5MMV - chains A and B; structure by X-ray diffraction, 2.15 A resolution.

Chain A:
Molecule: Caspase-1
Source organism: Homo sapiens
Notes: EC 3.4.22.36
Reference sequence: P29466 (CASP1_HUMAN); residue numbers follow UniProt; this construct covers 120-297
Amino-acid sequence (179 residues; numbered 119 to 297; the number before each row is that of its first residue):
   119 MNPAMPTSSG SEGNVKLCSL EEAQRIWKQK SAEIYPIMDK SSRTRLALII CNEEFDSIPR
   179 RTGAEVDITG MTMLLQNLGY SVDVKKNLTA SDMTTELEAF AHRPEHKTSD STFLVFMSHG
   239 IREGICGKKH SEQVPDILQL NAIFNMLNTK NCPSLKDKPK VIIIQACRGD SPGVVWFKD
Unresolved in the structure: 119-127, 146-148, 297
Covalent attachments: compound WE0 linked to Cys285
Construct notes: initiating methionine (119)
Small-molecule neighbours: WE0 ((3S)-3-[[(3S)-2-[(2S)-3-methyl-2-(naphthalen-2-ylcarbonylamino)butanoyl]-4-oxidanyl-2-azabicyclo[2.2.2]octan-3-yl]carbonylamino]-4-oxidanyl-butanoic acid): Arg179, Ser236, His237, Gly238, Gln283, Ala284, Asp288
UniProt features mapped onto this chain:
  - active site: His237, Cys285
  - cross-link: Lys134 (Glycyl lysine isopeptide (Lys-Gly) (interchain with G-Cter in ubiquitin))
  - mutagenesis: Cys285 (C285A/S: Loss of protease activity. Loss of SPHK2 cleavage and release in apoptotic cells), Trp294 (W294A: Mediates autoprocessing but is unable to interact with Gasdermin-D (GSDMD) and mediate its cleavage), Asp297 (D297N: In IDL(uncl); abolished cleavage in the interdomain region; when associated with 315-N-N-316)

Chain B:
Molecule: Caspase-1
Source organism: Homo sapiens
Notes: EC 3.4.22.36
Reference sequence: P29466 (CASP1_HUMAN); numbering as in UniProt (aligned over 317-404)
Amino-acid sequence (89 residues; numbered 316 to 404; the number before each row is that of its first residue):
   316 MAIKKAHIEK DFIAFCSSTP DNVSWRHPTM GSVFIGRLIE HMQEYACSCD VEEIFRKVRF
   376 SFEQPDGRAQ MPTTERVTLT RCFYLFPGH
Unresolved in the structure: 316-317
Construct notes: initiating methionine (316)
Small-molecule neighbours: WE0 ((3S)-3-[[(3S)-2-[(2S)-3-methyl-2-(naphthalen-2-ylcarbonylamino)butanoyl]-4-oxidanyl-2-azabicyclo[2.2.2]octan-3-yl]carbonylamino]-4-oxidanyl-butanoic acid): Val338, Ser339, Trp340, Arg341, His342, Pro343, Ser347, Val348, Arg383
UniProt features mapped onto this chain:
  - mutagenesis: Ile318 to Lys320 (Abolished ability to cleave IL18), Ile318 (I318N: Mediates autoprocessing but is unable to interact with Gasdermin-D (GSDMD) and mediate its cleavage), Lys320 (K320A: Abolishes cleavage of Gasdermin-D (GSDMD))

How chain A and chain B interact:
Residue-residue contacts - 124 pairs, chain A then chain B:
  Ser129(A) - Ile354(B)
  Gly131(A) - Gln358(B)
  Asn132(A) - Gln358(B)  hydrogen bond (backbone-side chain)
  Val133(A) - Gln358(B)
  Val133(A) - Ala361(B)  hydrophobic
  Val133(A) - Pro402(B)  hydrophobic
  Lys134(A) - Gln358(B)  hydrogen bond (backbone-backbone)
  Lys134(A) - Glu359(B)  salt bridge
  Lys134(A) - Cys362(B)
  Lys134(A) - Pro402(B)
  Leu135(A) - Pro402(B)
  Leu135(A) - Gly403(B)
  Cys136(A) - Cys362(B)  hydrogen bond (side chain-backbone)
  Cys136(A) - Pro402(B)  hydrogen bond (backbone-backbone)
  Cys136(A) - His404(B)
  Ser137(A) - His404(B)
  Leu138(A) - His404(B)
  Ala141(A) - Phe401(B)
  Ala141(A) - His404(B)
  Ile144(A) - Cys362(B)
  Ile144(A) - Tyr399(B)  hydrophobic
  Ala150(A) - Arg396(B)  hydrogen bond (backbone-side chain)
  Glu151(A) - Arg396(B)
  Glu151(A) - Cys397(B)  hydrogen bond (backbone-backbone)
  Ile152(A) - Arg396(B)  hydrogen bond (backbone-side chain)
  Ile152(A) - Cys397(B)
  Ile152(A) - Tyr399(B)  hydrophobic
  Tyr153(A) - Asp326(B)  hydrogen bond
  Tyr153(A) - Leu394(B)
  Tyr153(A) - Thr395(B)  hydrogen bond (side chain-backbone)
  Tyr153(A) - Arg396(B)
  Tyr153(A) - Cys397(B)  hydrogen bond (backbone-backbone)
  Tyr153(A) - Phe398(B)  hydrophobic
  Ile155(A) - Tyr399(B)
  Ile155(A) - Phe401(B)  hydrophobic
  Lys158(A) - Gly403(B)
  Lys158(A) - His404(B)  hydrogen bond (side chain-backbone)
  Arg161(A) - His404(B)  hydrogen bond (side chain-backbone)
  Arg179(A) - Arg341(B)
  Thr180(A) - Arg341(B)  hydrogen bond (backbone-side chain)
  Thr180(A) - His342(B)
  Thr180(A) - Pro343(B)
  Gly181(A) - Pro343(B)  hydrogen bond (backbone-backbone)
  Gly181(A) - Gly346(B)
  Val184(A) - Thr344(B)
  Val184(A) - Met345(B)
  Asp185(A) - Gly346(B)
  Asp185(A) - Ser347(B)  hydrogen bond
  Asp185(A) - Ile350(B)
  Gly188(A) - Ile354(B)
  Met189(A) - Ile350(B)  hydrophobic
  Met189(A) - Ile354(B)
  Leu192(A) - Met357(B)  hydrophobic
  Tyr198(A) - Phe398(B)
  Ser229(A) - Phe398(B)
  Arg240(A) - Pro335(B)
  Arg240(A) - Asp336(B)
  Asn259(A) - Arg391(B)  hydrogen bond
  Phe262(A) - Glu324(B)
  Phe262(A) - Phe327(B)
  Phe262(A) - Ala329(B)  hydrophobic
  Phe262(A) - Arg391(B)
  Leu265(A) - Phe327(B)
  Asn266(A) - Ile323(B)
  Asn266(A) - Phe327(B)
  Thr267(A) - His322(B)  hydrogen bond (side chain-backbone)
  Thr267(A) - Ile323(B)  hydrogen bond (backbone-backbone)
  Lys268(A) - Ile323(B)
  Lys274(A) - Ala321(B)
  Asp275(A) - Lys325(B)  salt bridge
  Asp275(A) - Asp326(B)  hydrogen bond (backbone-side chain)
  Lys276(A) - Asp326(B)
  Pro277(A) - Asp326(B)
  Pro277(A) - Leu394(B)  hydrophobic
  Pro277(A) - Phe398(B)  hydrophobic
  Lys278(A) - Lys325(B)  hydrogen bond (side chain-backbone)
  Lys278(A) - Asp326(B)  hydrogen bond (backbone-backbone)
  Lys278(A) - Phe327(B)
  Lys278(A) - Ile328(B)  hydrogen bond (backbone-backbone)
  Val279(A) - Ile328(B)
  Val279(A) - Phe370(B)  hydrophobic
  Val279(A) - Phe398(B)  hydrophobic
  Ile280(A) - Phe327(B)  hydrophobic
  Ile280(A) - Ile328(B)  hydrogen bond (backbone-backbone)
  Ile280(A) - Ala329(B)
  Ile280(A) - Phe330(B)  hydrogen bond (backbone-backbone)
  Ile281(A) - Phe330(B)
  Ile281(A) - Phe349(B)  hydrophobic
  Ile281(A) - Leu353(B)  hydrophobic
  Ile281(A) - Phe370(B)  hydrophobic
  Ile282(A) - Phe330(B)  hydrogen bond (backbone-backbone)
  Ile282(A) - Cys331(B)
  Ile282(A) - Ser332(B)  hydrogen bond (backbone-backbone)
  Ile282(A) - Phe349(B)
  Gln283(A) - Ser332(B)
  Gln283(A) - Ser339(B)
  Gln283(A) - Ser347(B)
  Gln283(A) - Phe349(B)
  Gln283(A) - Ile350(B)
  Ala284(A) - Ser332(B)  hydrogen bond (backbone-side chain)
  Ala284(A) - Ser333(B)
  Ala284(A) - Ser339(B)  hydrogen bond (backbone-side chain)
  Cys285(A) - Asn337(B)
  Cys285(A) - Val338(B)  hydrophobic
  Cys285(A) - Ser339(B)
  Arg286(A) - Cys331(B)
  Arg286(A) - Ser333(B)  hydrogen bond (side chain-backbone)
  Arg286(A) - Thr334(B)
  Arg286(A) - Pro335(B)
  Arg286(A) - Asp336(B)  hydrogen bond (backbone-backbone)
  Arg286(A) - Asn337(B)  hydrogen bond (backbone-backbone)
  Arg286(A) - Thr388(B)
  Arg286(A) - Glu390(B)  salt bridge
  Gly287(A) - Asp336(B)
  Gly287(A) - Asn337(B)
  Gly287(A) - Val338(B)
  Asp288(A) - Asp336(B)
  Asp288(A) - Val338(B)
  Ser289(A) - Asp336(B)  hydrogen bond (backbone-backbone)
  Ser289(A) - Asn337(B)
  Ser289(A) - Val338(B)  hydrogen bond (backbone-backbone)
  Pro290(A) - Ala384(B)
  Gly291(A) - Asn337(B)
  Val292(A) - Ala384(B)  hydrophobic
Interface residues without a listed pair, chain A (62 interface residues in all): Glu140, Met156, Arg163, Arg178, Leu196, Phe231, His237, Leu258
Interface residues without a listed pair, chain B (55 interface residues in all): Trp340, Ser363, Val366, Thr393, Leu400

Overview:
The interface between chain A and chain B involves 62 residues on one side and 55 on the other; the contacts
include 33 hydrogen bonds and 3 salt bridges. Polar contacts include Lys134(A)-Glu359(B), Asp275(A)-Lys325(B)
and Arg286(A)-Glu390(B). Bound to chain B: compound WE0.
Here chain A is Caspase-1 and chain B is Caspase-1, both from Homo sapiens. Entry 5MMV (Crystal structure of
human Caspase-1 with
2-((2-naphthoyl)-L-valyl)-4-hydroxy-N-((3S)-2-hydroxy-5-oxotetrahydrofuran-3-yl)-2-azabicyclo[2.2.2]octane-3-carboxamide
(Compound 1)) was determined by X-ray diffraction.
